3G9O - chains B and A of the 4 polymer chains in the assembly; structure by X-ray diffraction, 1.65 A resolution.

Chain B (and A):
Protein: Glucocorticoid receptor
Organism: Rattus norvegicus
Notes: chain A of this document is another copy of the same molecule, construct and numbering; everything in this record applies to it too
Reference sequence: P06536 (GCR_RAT); residue numbers follow UniProt; this construct covers 440-525
Chain sequence (90 residues; row label = number of the first residue in the row):
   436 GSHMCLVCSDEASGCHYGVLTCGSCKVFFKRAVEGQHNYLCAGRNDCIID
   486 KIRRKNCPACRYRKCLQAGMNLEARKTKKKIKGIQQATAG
Not modelled in the structure: 436, 512-525
Differences from the reference sequence: expression tag (436-439)
Metal / ion sites: Zn2+ site 1: Cys440, Cys443, Cys457, Cys460; Zn2+ site 2: Cys476, Cys482, Cys492, Cys495
What the authors report for this chain:
  - mutagenesis - R510A, K514A: decreased binding to DNA
  - mutagenesis - K514A: unchanged signaling
  - mutagenesis - H472A, R510A: increased signaling
  - mutagenesis - H472R: decreased signaling
  - mutagenesis - G470A, N473A: decreased signaling in response to Pal
  - mutagenesis - G470A: decreased signaling in response to Tat

Interface between chain B and chain A:
Contacting residue pairs (17):
  Leu475(B) - Arg488(A)
  Leu475(B) - Asn491(A)  hydrogen bond (backbone-side chain)
  Cys476(B) - Arg488(A)  hydrogen bond (backbone-side chain)
  Ala477(B) - Cys482(A)
  Ala477(B) - Ile483(A)  hydrogen bond (backbone-backbone)
  Ala477(B) - Arg488(A)
  Ala477(B) - Asn491(A)
  Arg479(B) - Arg479(A)
  Arg479(B) - Asp481(A)  salt bridge
  Cys482(B) - Ala477(A)
  Ile483(B) - Ala477(A)  hydrogen bond (backbone-backbone)
  Arg488(B) - Leu475(A)
  Arg488(B) - Cys476(A)  hydrogen bond (side chain-backbone)
  Arg488(B) - Ala477(A)
  Asn491(B) - Leu475(A)
  Asn491(B) - Asn491(A)
  Asn491(B) - Pro493(A)
Interface residues without a listed pair, chain B (9 interface residues in all): Ile487
Interface residues without a listed pair, chain A (11 interface residues in all): Cys492

Summary:
9 residues of chain B face 11 of chain A across their interface; the contacts include 5 hydrogen bonds and 1
salt bridge. Polar contacts include Arg479(B)-Asp481(A), Leu475(B)-Asn491(A) and Cys476(B)-Arg488(A). From the
paper: R510A and K514A of chain B reduce binding to DNA; H472A and R510A of chain B increase signaling; 6
substitutions were tested in all.
Chain B and chain A are both Glucocorticoid receptor (Rattus norvegicus); the structure, GR DNA-binding
domain:Sgk 16bp complex-9, was determined by X-ray diffraction together with 3FYL, 3G6P, 3G6Q, 3G6R, 3G6T,
3G6U and 8 further entries from the same study.
